3S2D - chains B and R of the 12 polymer chains in the assembly; structure by X-ray diffraction, 3.20 A resolution.

Chain B:
Molecule: DNA-directed RNA polymerase II subunit RPB2
Organism: Saccharomyces cerevisiae S288c
Notes: EC 2.7.7.6
UniProtKB: P08518 (RPB2_YEAST); residues 1-1224 here = UniProt positions 1-1224
Chain sequence (1224 residues; each row starts with the number of its first residue):
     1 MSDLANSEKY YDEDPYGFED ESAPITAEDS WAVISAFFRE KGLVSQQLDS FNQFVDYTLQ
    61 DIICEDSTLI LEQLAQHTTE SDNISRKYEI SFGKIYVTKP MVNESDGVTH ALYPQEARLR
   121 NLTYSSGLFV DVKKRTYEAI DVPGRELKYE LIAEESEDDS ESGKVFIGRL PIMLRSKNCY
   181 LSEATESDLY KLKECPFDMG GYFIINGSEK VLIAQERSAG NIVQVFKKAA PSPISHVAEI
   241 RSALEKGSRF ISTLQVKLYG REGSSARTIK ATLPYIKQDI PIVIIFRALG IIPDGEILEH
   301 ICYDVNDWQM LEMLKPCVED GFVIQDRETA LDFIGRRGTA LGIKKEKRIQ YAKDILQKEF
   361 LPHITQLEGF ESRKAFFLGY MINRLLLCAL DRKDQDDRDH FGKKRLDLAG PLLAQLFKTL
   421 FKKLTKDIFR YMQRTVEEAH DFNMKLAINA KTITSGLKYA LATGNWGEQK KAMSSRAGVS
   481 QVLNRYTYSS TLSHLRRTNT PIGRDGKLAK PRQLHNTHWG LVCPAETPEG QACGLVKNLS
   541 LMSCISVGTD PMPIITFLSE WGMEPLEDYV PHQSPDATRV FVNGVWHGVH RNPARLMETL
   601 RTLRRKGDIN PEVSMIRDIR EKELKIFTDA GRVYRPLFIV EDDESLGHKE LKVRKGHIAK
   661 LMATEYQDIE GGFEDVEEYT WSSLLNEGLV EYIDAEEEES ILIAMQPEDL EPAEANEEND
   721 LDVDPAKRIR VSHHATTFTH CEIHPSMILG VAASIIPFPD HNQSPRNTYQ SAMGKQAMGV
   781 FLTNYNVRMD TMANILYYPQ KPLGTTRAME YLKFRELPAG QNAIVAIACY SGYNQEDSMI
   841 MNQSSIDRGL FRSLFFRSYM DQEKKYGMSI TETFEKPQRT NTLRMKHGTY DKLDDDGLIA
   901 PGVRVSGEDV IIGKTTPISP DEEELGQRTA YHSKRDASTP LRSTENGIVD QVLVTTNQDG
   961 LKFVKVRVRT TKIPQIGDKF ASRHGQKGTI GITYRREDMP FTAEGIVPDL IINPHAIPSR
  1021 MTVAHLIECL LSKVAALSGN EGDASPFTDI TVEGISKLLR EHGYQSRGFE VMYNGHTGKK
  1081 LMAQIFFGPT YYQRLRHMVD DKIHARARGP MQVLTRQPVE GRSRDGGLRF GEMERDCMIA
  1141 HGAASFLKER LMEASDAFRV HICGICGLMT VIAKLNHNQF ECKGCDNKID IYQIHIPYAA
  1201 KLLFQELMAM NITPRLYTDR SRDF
Disordered / not traced: 1-19, 71-88, 142-163, 336-344, 438-445, 503-508, 669-677, 716-721, 920-932
Ion coordination: Zn2+: Cys1163, Cys1166, Cys1182, Cys1185

Chain R:
Molecule: 5-nt RNA strand
Sequence (5 nucleotides; numbered 6 to 10; the number before each row is that of its first residue):
     6 AGGUG
Modified residues: 5BU (5-bromo-uridine-5'-monophosphate) at position 9
Ion coordination: Mg2+: G10 (shared with 3 residues of chain A)

Chain B / chain R interface:
Contacting residue pairs - 7 pairs, chain B then chain R:
  Gln481(B) - G7(R)  hydrogen bond to the phosphate
  Gln776(B) - G8(R)  hydrogen bond to the phosphate
  Gln776(B) - 5BU_9(R)  hydrogen bond to the phosphate
  Lys979(B) - 5BU_9(R)  hydrogen bond to the phosphate
  Lys979(B) - G10(R)  salt bridge to the phosphate
  Lys987(B) - G10(R)  salt bridge to the phosphate
  His1097(B) - 5BU_9(R)  sugar contact
Interface residues without a listed pair, chain B (8 interface residues in all): Ala477, Gln531, Ala772
Interface residues without a listed pair, chain R (5 interface residues in all): A6

In short:
The interface between chain B and chain R involves 8 residues on one side and 5 on the other; the contacts
include 4 hydrogen bonds and 2 salt bridges. Polar pairs include Gln481(B)-G7(R), Gln776(B)-G8(R) and
Gln776(B)-5BU_9(R). Cys1163(B), Cys1166(B), Cys1182(B) and Cys1185(B) coordinate Zn2+.
Chain B is DNA-directed RNA polymerase II subunit RPB2 (Saccharomyces cerevisiae S288c) and chain R is a 5-nt
RNA strand; the structure, RNA Polymerase II Initiation Complex with a 5-nt RNA containing a 5Br-U, was
determined by X-ray diffraction, deposited together with 3RZD, 3RZO, 3S14, 3S15, 3S16, 3S17 and 5 further
entries.
